7DFH - chains A and C of the 6 polymer chains in the assembly; structure by electron microscopy, 2.97 A resolution.

Chain A:
Name: RNA-directed RNA polymeras
Organism: Severe acute respiratory syndrome coronavirus 2
Notes: EC 2.7.7.48
Reference sequence: P0DTD1 (R1AB_SARS2); residues 1-932 here correspond to UniProt positions 4393-5324 (UniProt number = residue number + 4392)
Chain sequence (943 residues; each row starts with the number of its first residue; numbering starts at 0):
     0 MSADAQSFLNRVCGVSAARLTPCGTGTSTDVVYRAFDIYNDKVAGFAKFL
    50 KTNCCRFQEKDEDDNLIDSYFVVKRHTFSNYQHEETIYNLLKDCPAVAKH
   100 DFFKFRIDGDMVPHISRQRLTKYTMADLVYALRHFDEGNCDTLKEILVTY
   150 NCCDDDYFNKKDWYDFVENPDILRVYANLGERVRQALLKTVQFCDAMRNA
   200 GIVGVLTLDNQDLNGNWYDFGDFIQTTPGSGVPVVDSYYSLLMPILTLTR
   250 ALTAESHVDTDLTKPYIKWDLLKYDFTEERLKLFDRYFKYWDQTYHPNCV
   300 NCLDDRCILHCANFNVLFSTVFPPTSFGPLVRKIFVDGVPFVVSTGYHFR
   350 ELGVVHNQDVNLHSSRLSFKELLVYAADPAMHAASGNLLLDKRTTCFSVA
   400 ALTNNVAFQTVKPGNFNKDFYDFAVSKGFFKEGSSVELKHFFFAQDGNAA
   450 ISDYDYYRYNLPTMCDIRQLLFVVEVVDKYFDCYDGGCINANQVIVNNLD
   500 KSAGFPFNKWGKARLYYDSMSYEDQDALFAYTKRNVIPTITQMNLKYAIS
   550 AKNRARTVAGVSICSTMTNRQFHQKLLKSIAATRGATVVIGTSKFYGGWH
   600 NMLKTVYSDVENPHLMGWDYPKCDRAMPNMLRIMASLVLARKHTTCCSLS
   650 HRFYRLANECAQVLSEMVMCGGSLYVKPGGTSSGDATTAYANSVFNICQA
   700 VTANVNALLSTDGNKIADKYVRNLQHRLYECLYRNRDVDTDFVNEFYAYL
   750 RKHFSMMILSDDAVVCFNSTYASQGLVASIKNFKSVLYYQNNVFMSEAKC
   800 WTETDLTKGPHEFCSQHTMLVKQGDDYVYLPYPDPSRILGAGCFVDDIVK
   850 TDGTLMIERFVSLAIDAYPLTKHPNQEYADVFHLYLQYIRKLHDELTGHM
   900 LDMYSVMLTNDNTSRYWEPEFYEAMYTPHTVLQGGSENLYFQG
Disordered / not traced: 0-4, 108-109, 896-910, 930-942
Construct notes: initiating methionine (0); expression tag (933-942)
Ion coordination: Mg2+ site 1: Asn209 (together with pyrophosphate); Zn2+ site 1: His295, Cys301, Cys306, Cys310; Zn2+ site 2: Cys487, Cys645, Cys646; Mg2+ site 2: Asp760 (together with ribavirin monophosphate)
Residues lining bound ligands:
  - pyrophosphate (POP), molecule 1: Lys50, Asn52, Lys73, Arg116, Asn209, Tyr217, Asp218
  - pyrophosphate (POP), molecule 2: Arg555, Tyr619, Pro620, Lys621, Cys622
  - ribavirin monophosphate (RVP): Lys545, Arg555, Val557, Cys622, Asp623, Thr680, Ser682, Thr687, Asn691, Asp760
Curated features (UniProtKB/Swiss-Prot):
  - region: Lys545 to Arg555 (Interaction with RMP Remdesivir), Thr582 to Pro620 (RdRp Palm N-ter)
  - active site: Ser759, Asp760, Asp761
  - binding site (Mn(2+)): Asn209, Asp218
  - binding site (Zn(2+)): His295, Cys301, Cys306, Cys310, Cys487, His642, Cys645, Cys646
  - site: Gln932 (Cleavage)

Chain C:
Name: Non-structural protein 7
Organism: Severe acute respiratory syndrome coronavirus 2
Reference sequence: P0DTD1 (R1AB_SARS2); residues 1-83 here correspond to UniProt positions 3860-3942 (UniProt number = residue number + 3859)
Chain sequence (84 residues; row label = number of the first residue in the row; numbering starts at 0):
     0 MSKMSDVKCTSVVLLSVLQQLRVESSSKLWAQCVQLHNDILLAKDTTEAF
    50 EKMVSLLSVLLSMQGAVDINKLCEEMLDNRATLQ
Disordered / not traced: 0-1, 65-83
Construct notes: initiating methionine (0)
Curated features (UniProtKB/Swiss-Prot):
  - site: Gln83 (Cleavage)

How chain A and chain C interact:
Contacting residue pairs (31):
  Thr409(A) - Glu23(C)  hydrogen bond
  Thr409(A) - Trp29(C)
  Lys411(A) - Gln18(C)
  Pro412(A) - Leu14(C)
  Pro412(A) - Ser15(C)
  Pro412(A) - Trp29(C)
  Gly413(A) - Ser15(C)
  Phe415(A) - Cys8(C)  hydrophobic
  Tyr420(A) - Ser4(C)  hydrogen bond
  Tyr420(A) - Asp5(C)  hydrogen bond (side chain-backbone)
  Tyr420(A) - Cys8(C)  hydrophobic
  Glu431(A) - Lys2(C)  hydrogen bond (side chain-backbone)
  Glu431(A) - Met3(C)  hydrogen bond (side chain-backbone)
  Leu437(A) - Ser4(C)
  Leu437(A) - Cys8(C)  hydrophobic
  Lys438(A) - Lys43(C)
  Phe440(A) - Lys7(C)
  Phe440(A) - Leu40(C)  hydrophobic
  Phe441(A) - His36(C)
  Phe442(A) - Asn37(C)
  Phe442(A) - Leu41(C)  hydrophobic
  Ala443(A) - Leu14(C)  hydrophobic
  Ala443(A) - Val33(C)
  Ala443(A) - Asn37(C)  hydrogen bond (backbone-side chain)
  Gln444(A) - Trp29(C)  hydrogen bond (backbone-side chain)
  Asp445(A) - Val33(C)
  Ala550(A) - Leu41(C)
  Asn552(A) - Asn37(C)
  Asn552(A) - Leu41(C)
  Phe843(A) - Cys8(C)  hydrophobic
  Phe843(A) - Val11(C)  hydrophobic
Interface residues without a listed pair, chain A (20 interface residues in all): Val410, Phe429
Interface residues without a listed pair, chain C (20 interface residues in all): Val12, Ala30

In short:
The chain A/chain C interface involves 20 residues from each chain, with 7 hydrogen bonds. Polar contacts
include Thr409(A)-Glu23(C), Tyr420(A)-Ser4(C) and Tyr420(A)-Asp5(C). Bound to chain A: pyrophosphate and
ribavirin monophosphate.
Chain A is RNA-directed RNA polymeras and chain C is Non-structural protein 7, both from Severe acute
respiratory syndrome coronavirus 2; the structure, Structure of COVID-19 RNA-dependent RNA polymerase bound to
ribavirin, was determined by electron microscopy.
